PDB entry 2Q6I | X-ray diffraction, 2.60 A resolution | chain A

Chain A:
Protein: Hypothetical protein
From: Salinispora tropica
UniProtKB: A4X3Q0 (A4X3Q0_9ACTO); numbering as in UniProt (aligned over 1-283)
Amino-acid sequence (283 residues; row label = number of the first residue in the row):
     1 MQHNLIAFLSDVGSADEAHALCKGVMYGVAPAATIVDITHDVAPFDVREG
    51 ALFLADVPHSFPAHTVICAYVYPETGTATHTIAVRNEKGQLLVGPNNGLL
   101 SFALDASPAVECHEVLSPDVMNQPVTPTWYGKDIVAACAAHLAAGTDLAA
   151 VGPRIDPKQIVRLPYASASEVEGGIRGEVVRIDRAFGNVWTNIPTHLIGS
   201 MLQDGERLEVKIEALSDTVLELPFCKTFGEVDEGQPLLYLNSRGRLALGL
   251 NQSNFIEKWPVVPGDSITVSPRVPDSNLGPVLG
Disordered / not traced: 202-206, 272-283
Curated features (UniProtKB/Swiss-Prot):
  - binding site (substrate): Asp-11, Tyr-70 to Tyr-72, Thr-128 to Gly-131
  - binding site (chloride): Gly-131
  - mutagenesis: Tyr-70 (Y70T: Results in a 2-fold reduction of chlorinase activity), Trp-129 (W129F: It has a reduced activity, however, to a much lesser extent than the Y70T mutant), Gly-131 (G131S: Loss of chlorinase activity)
Small-molecule neighbours:
  - 5'-chloro-5'-deoxyadenosine (5CD): Asp-11, Val-12, Phe-45, Tyr-70, Val-71, Tyr-72, Pro-73, Thr-75, Thr-128, Trp-129, Tyr-130, Gly-131, Phe-186, Asn-188, Phe-228, Leu-250, Asn-251, Gln-252, Ser-253
  - methionine (MET): Val-12, Ala-18, Thr-128, Trp-129, Asp-183, Phe-186, Asn-188, Trp-190, Phe-228, Ser-242

Summary:
Bound to chain A: 5'-chloro-5'-deoxyadenosine and methionine. Curated annotation (UniProt) lists 8
substrate-binding residues, chloride-binding residue Gly-131 and 3 mutagenesis sites.
Chain A is Hypothetical protein (Salinispora tropica); the structure, salL with ClDA and LMet, was determined
by X-ray diffraction (same publication as 2Q6K, 2Q6L and 2Q6O).
